PDB entry 6W52 | X-ray diffraction, 3.74 A resolution | chains A and B of the 4 polymer chains in the assembly

Chain A:
Name: Fusion glycoprotein F0
Organism: Human respiratory syncytial virus A (strain A2)
UniProt: P03420 (FUS_HRSVA); residues 26-107 here = UniProt positions 26-107
Sequence (82 residues; row label = number of the first residue in the row):
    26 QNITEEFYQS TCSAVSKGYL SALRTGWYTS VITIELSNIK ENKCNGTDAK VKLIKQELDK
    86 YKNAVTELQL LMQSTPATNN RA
Not modelled in the structure: 98-107
Differences from the reference sequence: conflict Ala-102 (Pro in P03420)
Curated features (UniProtKB/Swiss-Prot):
  - glycosylation (N-linked (GlcNAc...) asparagine): Asn-27, Asn-70
  - mutagenesis: Cys-37 (C37S: Impairs translation or folding of the F protein), Cys-69 (C69S: Impairs translation or folding of the F protein)
What the authors report for this chain:
  - conformationally variable residues (side-chain flip): Asn-63, Lys-65, Glu-66, Lys-87
  - mutagenesis - N63A: unchanged binding to RSB1
  - mutagenesis - N63A, K65A: unchanged binding to D25
  - mutagenesis - N63A/K65A: decreased binding to RSB1

Chain B:
Name: Fusion glycoprotein F1 fused with Fibritin trimerization domain
Organism: Human respiratory syncytial virus A
UniProt: chimeric construct of A0A2H4WLA4, A0A2Z5WL46: residues 137-513 from A0A2H4WLA4 (A0A2H4WLA4_HRSV) positions 137-513 (same numbers); residues 518-544 from A0A2Z5WL46 positions 458-484 (UniProt number = residue number - 60)
Sequence (414 residues; row label = number of the first residue in the row):
   137 FLGFLLGVGS AIASGVAVCK VLHLEGEVNK IKSALLSTNK AVVSLSNGVS VLTFKVLDLK
   197 NYIDKQLLPI LNKQSCSISN IETVIEFQQK NNRLLEITRE FSVNAGVTTP VSTYMLTNSE
   257 LLSLINDMPI TNDQKKLMSN NVQIVRQQSY SIMCIIKEEV LAYVVQLPLY GVIDTPCWKL
   317 HTSPLCTTNT KEGSNICLTR TDRGWYCDNA GSVSFFPQAE TCKVQSNRVF CDTMNSLTLP
   377 SEVNLCNVDI FNPKYDCKIM TSKTDVSSSV ITSLGAIVSC YGKTKCTASN KNRGIIKTFS
   437 NGCDYVSNKG VDTVSVGNTL YYVNKQEGKS LYVKGEPIIN FYDPLVFPSD EFDASISQVN
   497 EKINQSLAFI RKSDELLSAI GGYIPEAPRD GQAYVRKDGE WVLLSTFLGG LVPR
Not modelled in the structure: 510-550
Differences from the reference sequence: conflict Val-152 (Ile in A0A2H4WLA4), Cys-155 (Ser in A0A2H4WLA4), Phe-190 (Ser in A0A2H4WLA4), Leu-207 (Val in A0A2H4WLA4), Cys-290 (Ser in A0A2H4WLA4); linker (514-517); expression tag (545-550)
Disulfides: Cys-155/Cys-290, Cys-313/Cys-343, Cys-322/Cys-333, Cys-358/Cys-367, Cys-382/Cys-393, Cys-416/Cys-422
What the authors report for this chain:
  - mutagenesis - D200N/N276S: unchanged binding to RSB1

Interface between chain A and chain B:
Cross-chain cystine bridges: Cys-37(A)/Cys-439(B), Cys-69(A)/Cys-212(B)
Contacting residue pairs - 188 pairs, chain A then chain B:
  Gln-26(A) / Lys-465(B)
  Asn-27(A) / Asn-363(B)
  Ile-28(A) / Leu-410(B)
  Ile-28(A) / Glu-463(B)
  Ile-28(A) / Gly-464(B)
  Ile-28(A) / Lys-465(B)  hydrogen bond (backbone-backbone)
  Thr-29(A) / Lys-465(B)
  Glu-30(A) / Thr-408(B)  hydrogen bond
  Glu-30(A) / Ser-409(B)
  Glu-30(A) / Leu-410(B)  hydrogen bond (side chain-backbone)
  Glu-30(A) / Gly-411(B)
  Glu-30(A) / Tyr-441(B)  hydrogen bond
  Glu-30(A) / Lys-465(B)  hydrogen bond (backbone-backbone)
  Glu-30(A) / Ser-466(B)
  Glu-30(A) / Leu-467(B)  hydrogen bond (backbone-backbone)
  Glu-31(A) / Leu-467(B)
  Phe-32(A) / Ile-413(B)  hydrophobic
  Phe-32(A) / Cys-439(B)  hydrophobic
  Phe-32(A) / Tyr-441(B)  hydrophobic
  Phe-32(A) / Leu-467(B)  hydrogen bond (backbone-backbone)
  Phe-32(A) / Tyr-468(B)  hydrophobic
  Phe-32(A) / Val-469(B)  hydrogen bond (backbone-backbone)
  Tyr-33(A) / Asn-383(B)
  Tyr-33(A) / Val-469(B)  hydrophobic
  Gln-34(A) / Tyr-468(B)  hydrogen bond
  Gln-34(A) / Val-469(B)  hydrogen bond (backbone-backbone)
  Gln-34(A) / Lys-470(B)
  Gln-34(A) / Gly-471(B)  hydrogen bond (side chain-backbone)
  Ser-35(A) / Leu-321(B)
  Ser-35(A) / Gly-471(B)
  Ser-35(A) / Glu-472(B)
  Ser-35(A) / Pro-473(B)
  Ser-35(A) / Ile-474(B)  hydrogen bond (backbone-backbone)
  Thr-36(A) / Arg-336(B)
  Thr-36(A) / Ile-386(B)
  Thr-36(A) / Ile-474(B)
  Cys-37(A) / Ser-319(B)  hydrogen bond (side chain-backbone)
  Cys-37(A) / Pro-320(B)
  Cys-37(A) / Leu-321(B)  hydrophobic
  Cys-37(A) / Ser-415(B)
  Cys-37(A) / Cys-439(B)  disulfide
  Ser-38(A) / His-317(B)
  Ser-38(A) / Arg-336(B)  hydrogen bond
  Ala-39(A) / Lys-315(B)
  Ala-39(A) / Leu-316(B)
  Ala-39(A) / His-317(B)  hydrogen bond (backbone-backbone)
  Ala-39(A) / Ile-413(B)  hydrophobic
  Val-40(A) / Lys-315(B)
  Val-40(A) / Leu-316(B)  hydrophobic
  Val-40(A) / Asn-383(B)
  Ser-41(A) / Trp-314(B)
  Ser-41(A) / Lys-315(B)  hydrogen bond (backbone-backbone)
  Ser-41(A) / His-317(B)
  Ser-41(A) / Ser-409(B)  hydrogen bond
  Gly-43(A) / Cys-313(B)
  Tyr-44(A) / Pro-312(B)
  Tyr-44(A) / Cys-313(B)  hydrogen bond (backbone-backbone)
  Tyr-44(A) / Trp-341(B)  hydrophobic
  Tyr-44(A) / Asn-363(B)
  Tyr-44(A) / Val-365(B)  hydrophobic
  Tyr-44(A) / Ser-409(B)  hydrogen bond
  Leu-45(A) / Asp-310(B)
  Leu-45(A) / Thr-311(B)
  Leu-45(A) / Cys-313(B)
  Leu-45(A) / Asn-363(B)  hydrogen bond (backbone-backbone)
  Leu-45(A) / Val-365(B)  hydrogen bond (backbone-backbone)
  Ser-46(A) / Val-308(B)
  Ser-46(A) / Ile-309(B)
  Ser-46(A) / Asp-310(B)  hydrogen bond (backbone-backbone)
  Ser-46(A) / Thr-311(B)  hydrogen bond (side chain-backbone)
  Ser-46(A) / Cys-313(B)
  Ser-46(A) / Arg-364(B)
  Ser-46(A) / Val-365(B)
  Ala-47(A) / Leu-273(B)  hydrophobic
  Ala-47(A) / Val-308(B)
  Ala-47(A) / Val-365(B)  hydrogen bond (backbone-backbone)
  Ala-47(A) / Phe-366(B)
  Ala-47(A) / Cys-367(B)  hydrogen bond (backbone-backbone)
  Leu-48(A) / Tyr-306(B)
  Leu-48(A) / Gly-307(B)  hydrogen bond (backbone-backbone)
  Leu-48(A) / Val-308(B)  hydrogen bond (backbone-backbone)
  Leu-48(A) / Cys-343(B)  hydrophobic
  Leu-48(A) / Asn-345(B)
  Leu-48(A) / Phe-352(B)  hydrophobic
  Leu-48(A) / Cys-367(B)  hydrophobic
  Arg-49(A) / Pro-304(B)
  Arg-49(A) / Cys-367(B)  hydrogen bond (backbone-backbone)
  Arg-49(A) / Asp-368(B)  salt bridge
  Arg-49(A) / Thr-369(B)  hydrogen bond (backbone-side chain)
  Arg-49(A) / Met-370(B)
  Thr-50(A) / Gly-307(B)  hydrogen bond (side chain-backbone)
  Thr-50(A) / Val-308(B)
  Thr-50(A) / Thr-369(B)
  Gly-51(A) / Leu-305(B)
  Trp-52(A) / Ala-147(B)
  Trp-52(A) / Ser-150(B)
  Trp-52(A) / Gln-284(B)
  Trp-52(A) / Tyr-286(B)  hydrophobic
  Trp-52(A) / Gln-302(B)
  Trp-52(A) / Leu-303(B)
  Trp-52(A) / Leu-305(B)
  Tyr-53(A) / Leu-188(B)
  Tyr-53(A) / Met-264(B)  hydrophobic
  Tyr-53(A) / Pro-265(B)
  Tyr-53(A) / Val-301(B)
  Tyr-53(A) / Gln-302(B)
  Tyr-53(A) / Leu-303(B)  hydrogen bond (backbone-backbone)
  Tyr-53(A) / Leu-305(B)  hydrophobic
  Thr-54(A) / Ser-150(B)
  Thr-54(A) / Val-154(B)
  Thr-54(A) / Val-300(B)
  Thr-54(A) / Val-301(B)
  Thr-54(A) / Gln-302(B)
  Ser-55(A) / Leu-188(B)
  Ser-55(A) / Leu-260(B)
  Ser-55(A) / Tyr-299(B)
  Ser-55(A) / Val-300(B)
  Ser-55(A) / Val-301(B)  hydrogen bond (backbone-backbone)
  Val-56(A) / Leu-158(B)  hydrophobic
  Val-56(A) / Leu-188(B)  hydrogen bond (backbone-backbone)
  Val-56(A) / Thr-189(B)
  Val-56(A) / Phe-190(B)  hydrogen bond (backbone-backbone)
  Val-56(A) / Tyr-299(B)
  Ile-57(A) / Phe-190(B)
  Ile-57(A) / Val-192(B)  hydrophobic
  Ile-57(A) / Leu-252(B)  hydrophobic
  Ile-57(A) / Leu-297(B)
  Ile-57(A) / Ala-298(B)
  Ile-57(A) / Tyr-299(B)  hydrogen bond (backbone-backbone)
  Ile-57(A) / Val-301(B)  hydrophobic
  Thr-58(A) / Ile-167(B)
  Thr-58(A) / Leu-171(B)
  Thr-58(A) / Phe-190(B)  hydrogen bond (backbone-backbone)
  Thr-58(A) / Lys-191(B)
  Thr-58(A) / Val-192(B)  hydrogen bond (backbone-backbone)
  Thr-58(A) / Leu-297(B)
  Ile-59(A) / Val-192(B)  hydrophobic
  Ile-59(A) / Leu-193(B)
  Ile-59(A) / Ile-233(B)  hydrophobic
  Ile-59(A) / Val-296(B)
  Ile-59(A) / Leu-297(B)  hydrogen bond (backbone-backbone)
  Glu-60(A) / Lys-168(B)
  Glu-60(A) / Lys-191(B)
  Glu-60(A) / Leu-193(B)  hydrogen bond (backbone-backbone)
  Glu-60(A) / Asp-194(B)
  Glu-60(A) / Leu-195(B)  hydrogen bond (backbone-backbone)
  Glu-60(A) / Lys-196(B)  hydrogen bond (backbone-backbone)
  Glu-60(A) / Glu-295(B)
  Leu-61(A) / Leu-195(B)  hydrophobic
  Leu-61(A) / Leu-230(B)  hydrophobic
  Leu-61(A) / Glu-295(B)  hydrogen bond (backbone-backbone)
  Leu-61(A) / Leu-297(B)  hydrophobic
  Ser-62(A) / Lys-196(B)
  Ser-62(A) / Ile-199(B)
  Ser-62(A) / Asp-200(B)  hydrogen bond
  Ser-62(A) / Glu-295(B)
  Ile-64(A) / Ile-199(B)  hydrophobic
  Ile-64(A) / Leu-204(B)  hydrophobic
  Cys-69(A) / Cys-212(B)  disulfide
  Lys-75(A) / Ile-214(B)  hydrogen bond (side chain-backbone)
  Lys-75(A) / Ser-215(B)  hydrogen bond (side chain-backbone)
  Lys-75(A) / Asn-216(B)
  Val-76(A) / Cys-212(B)  hydrophobic
  Val-76(A) / Ser-213(B)
  Ile-79(A) / Leu-207(B)  hydrophobic
  Ile-79(A) / Ile-214(B)  hydrophobic
  Ile-79(A) / Val-220(B)  hydrophobic
  Glu-82(A) / Phe-223(B)
  Glu-82(A) / Gln-224(B)
  Glu-82(A) / Asn-227(B)  hydrogen bond
  Leu-83(A) / Leu-207(B)  hydrophobic
  Leu-83(A) / Phe-223(B)  hydrophobic
  Lys-85(A) / Leu-231(B)
  Tyr-86(A) / Leu-195(B)  hydrophobic
  Tyr-86(A) / Phe-223(B)  hydrophobic
  Tyr-86(A) / Asn-227(B)
  Tyr-86(A) / Leu-230(B)  hydrophobic
  Ala-89(A) / Leu-231(B)  hydrophobic
  Ala-89(A) / Thr-234(B)
  Glu-92(A) / Thr-234(B)
  Leu-93(A) / Leu-230(B)  hydrophobic
  Leu-93(A) / Thr-234(B)
  Leu-93(A) / Ile-292(B)  hydrophobic
  Leu-93(A) / Leu-297(B)  hydrophobic
  Gln-94(A) / Ile-292(B)
  Leu-96(A) / Ser-238(B)
  Met-97(A) / Met-289(B)  hydrophobic
  Met-97(A) / Ile-292(B)  hydrophobic
Also at the interface, not in a pair above, chain A (56 interface residues in all): Lys-42, Asn-63, Asn-67, Leu-78, Val-90
Also at the interface, not in a pair above, chain B (115 interface residues in all): Gly-151, Val-187, Ile-217, Phe-237, Met-251, Thr-318, Ser-350, Ser-362, Val-384, Asp-440, Gln-462

In short:
56 residues of chain A face 115 of chain B across their interface; the contacts include 2 disulfide bonds, 46
hydrogen bonds and 1 salt bridge. Polar contacts include Arg-49(A)/Asp-368(B), Glu-30(A)/Thr-408(B) and
Glu-30(A)/Leu-410(B). From the paper: N63A/K65A of chain A reduce binding to RSB1; conformational variability
at Asn-63(A), Lys-65(A) and Glu-66(A) among others; 4 substitutions were tested in all.
Chain A is Fusion glycoprotein F0 (Human respiratory syncytial virus A (strain A2)) and chain B is Fusion
glycoprotein F1 fused with Fibritin trimerization domain (Human respiratory syncytial virus A); the structure,
Prefusion RSV F bound by neutralizing antibody RSB1, was determined by X-ray diffraction, deposited together
with 6W5D.
